4V4K - chains M and n of the 24 polymer chains in the assembly; structure by X-ray diffraction, 3.25 A resolution.

[Chain M]
Protein: Portal protein
Organism: Enterobacteria phage P22
UniProtKB: P26744 (PORTL_BPP22); numbering as in UniProt (aligned over 1-602)
Amino-acid sequence (602 residues; row label = number of the first residue in the row):
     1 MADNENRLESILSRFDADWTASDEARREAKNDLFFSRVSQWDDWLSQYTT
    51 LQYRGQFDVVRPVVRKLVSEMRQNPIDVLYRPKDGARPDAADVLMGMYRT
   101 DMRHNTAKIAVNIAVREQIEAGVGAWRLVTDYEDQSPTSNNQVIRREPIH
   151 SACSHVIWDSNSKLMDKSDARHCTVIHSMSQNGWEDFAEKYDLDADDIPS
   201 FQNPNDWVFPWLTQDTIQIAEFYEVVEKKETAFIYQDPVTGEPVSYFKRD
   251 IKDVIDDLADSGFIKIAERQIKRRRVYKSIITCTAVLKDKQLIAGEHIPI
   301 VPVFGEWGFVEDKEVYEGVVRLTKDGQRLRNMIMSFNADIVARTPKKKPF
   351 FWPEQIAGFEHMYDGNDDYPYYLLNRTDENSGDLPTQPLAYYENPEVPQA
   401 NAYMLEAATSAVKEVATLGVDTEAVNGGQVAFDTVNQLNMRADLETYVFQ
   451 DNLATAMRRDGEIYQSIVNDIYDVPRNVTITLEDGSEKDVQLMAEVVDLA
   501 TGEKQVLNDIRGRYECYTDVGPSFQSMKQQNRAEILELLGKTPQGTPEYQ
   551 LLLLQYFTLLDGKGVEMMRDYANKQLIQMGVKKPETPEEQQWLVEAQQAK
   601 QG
Unresolved in the structure: 1-4, 464-492
Modified residues: Mse1 (selenomethionine); Mse71, Mse95, Mse97, Mse102, Mse165, Mse179, Mse332, Mse334, Mse362, Mse404, Mse440, Mse457, Mse493, Mse527, Mse567, Mse568, Mse579 (selenomethionine; parent Met)
UniProt features mapped onto this chain:
  - mutagenesis: Val64 (V64A/T/M: Overpackaging), Val303 (V303A/T/M/Y: Overpackaging)

[Chain n]
Protein: Packaged DNA stabilization protein GP4
Organism: Enterobacteria phage P22
UniProtKB: P26746 (VG04_BPP22); residues 1-166 here = UniProt positions 1-166
Amino-acid sequence (166 residues; each row starts with the number of its first residue):
     1 MQIKTKGDLVRAALRKLGVASDATLTDVEPQSMQDAVDDLEAMMAEWYQD
    51 GKGIITGYVFSDDENPPAEGDDHGLRSSAVSAVFHNLACRIAPDYALEAT
   101 AKIIATAKYGKELLYKQTAISRAKRAPYPSRMPTGSGNSFPNLNEWHYFP
   151 GEQNADSTTPHDEGNG
Unresolved in the structure: 1-5, 151-166
Construct notes: engineered mutation Pro141 (Ala in P26746)
From the paper describing this entry:
  - mutagenesis - A141P: increased stability (citing earlier work)

[Chain M / chain n interface]
Residue-residue contacts (25):
  Ala357(M) - Lys116(n)  hydrogen bond (backbone-side chain)
  Gly358(M) - Lys116(n)
  Gly358(M) - Ile120(n)
  Phe359(M) - Lys116(n)
  Phe359(M) - Ile120(n)  hydrophobic
  Asp367(M) - Arg125(n)  salt bridge
  Asp368(M) - Arg125(n)
  Tyr369(M) - Ile120(n)
  Tyr369(M) - Ala123(n)  hydrophobic
  Pro370(M) - Ala123(n)
  Pro370(M) - Lys124(n)
  Tyr371(M) - Ala123(n)
  Asn375(M) - Glu112(n)
  Asn375(M) - Lys116(n)
  Arg376(M) - Lys108(n)
  Arg376(M) - Glu112(n)  hydrogen bond (backbone-side chain)
  Thr377(M) - Lys108(n)
  Thr377(M) - Tyr109(n)
  Thr377(M) - Glu112(n)  hydrogen bond
  Asp378(M) - Tyr109(n)
  Glu379(M) - Lys102(n)  salt bridge
  Glu379(M) - Tyr109(n)
  Asn380(M) - Lys102(n)  hydrogen bond
  Ser381(M) - Lys108(n)
  Gly382(M) - Lys108(n)
Also at the interface, not in a pair above, chain M (18 interface residues in all): Leu373, Leu374
Also at the interface, not in a pair above, chain n (13 interface residues in all): Ala105, Thr106, Ala119, Arg122

[Overview]
18 residues of chain M face 13 of chain n across their interface; the contacts include 4 hydrogen bonds and 2
salt bridges. Among the polar pairs are Asp367(M)-Arg125(n), Glu379(M)-Lys102(n) and Ala357(M)-Lys116(n).
Curated annotation (UniProt) lists 2 mutagenesis sites on chain M. From the paper: A141P of chain n increases
stability.
Chain M is Portal protein and chain n is Packaged DNA stabilization protein GP4, both from Enterobacteria
phage P22; the structure, Bacteriophage P22 Portal Protein bound to middle Tail Factor GP4. This file contain
the second biological ..., was determined by X-ray diffraction, deposited together with 3LJ5.
